PDB entry 7INS | X-ray diffraction, 2.00 A resolution | chains B and G of the 3 polymer chains in the assembly

Chain B:
Name: Insulin (chain B)
From: Sus scrofa
Reference sequence: P01315 (INS_PIG); residues 1-30 here correspond to UniProt positions 25-54 (UniProt number = residue number + 24)
Amino-acid sequence (30 residues; row label = number of the first residue in the row):
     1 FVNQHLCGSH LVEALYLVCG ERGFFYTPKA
Bound ions: Zn2+: His-10 (shared with 1 residue of chain F; UNK_35(G) of chain G)
Residues lining bound ligands: m-cresol (CRS): Cys-7, His-10, Leu-11, Ala-14

Chain G:
Name: General protamine chain
Amino-acid sequence (16 residues; row label = number of the first residue in the row; note: 23 numbers in that range are skipped by the numbering (no residue carries them; nothing is unmodelled there); X marks 16 residues of unknown identity (built as UNK)):
     5 XX
     8 X
    11 X
    20 XXXX
    25 X
    27 X
    29 X
    33 X
    35 X
    39 X
    41 X
    43 X
Bound ions: Zn2+: UNK_35 (shared with His-10(B) of chain B; 1 residue of chain F)

Interface between chain B and chain G:
Chain B side of the interface, 18 residues: Phe-1, Val-2, Asn-3, Gln-4, His-5, Leu-6, Ser-9, His-10, Glu-13, Ala-14, Tyr-16, Leu-17, Gly-20, Phe-25, Thr-27, Pro-28, Lys-29, Ala-30

Summary:
No residue of chain B is in contact with chain G. Ligands of chain B: m-cresol. The Zn2+ site is built by
His-10(B) and UNK_35(G).
Chain B is Insulin (chain B) (Sus scrofa) and chain G is General protamine chain; the structure, Structure of
porcine insulin cocrystallized with clupeine Z, was determined by X-ray diffraction.
